Entry 7L48 (electron microscopy, 3.90 A resolution); this record covers chains A and B of the 3 polymer chains in the assembly.

[Chain A (and B)]
Molecule: Cas12f
Notes: chain B of this document is another copy of the same molecule, construct and numbering; everything in this record applies to it too
Chain sequence (529 residues; each row starts with the number of its first residue):
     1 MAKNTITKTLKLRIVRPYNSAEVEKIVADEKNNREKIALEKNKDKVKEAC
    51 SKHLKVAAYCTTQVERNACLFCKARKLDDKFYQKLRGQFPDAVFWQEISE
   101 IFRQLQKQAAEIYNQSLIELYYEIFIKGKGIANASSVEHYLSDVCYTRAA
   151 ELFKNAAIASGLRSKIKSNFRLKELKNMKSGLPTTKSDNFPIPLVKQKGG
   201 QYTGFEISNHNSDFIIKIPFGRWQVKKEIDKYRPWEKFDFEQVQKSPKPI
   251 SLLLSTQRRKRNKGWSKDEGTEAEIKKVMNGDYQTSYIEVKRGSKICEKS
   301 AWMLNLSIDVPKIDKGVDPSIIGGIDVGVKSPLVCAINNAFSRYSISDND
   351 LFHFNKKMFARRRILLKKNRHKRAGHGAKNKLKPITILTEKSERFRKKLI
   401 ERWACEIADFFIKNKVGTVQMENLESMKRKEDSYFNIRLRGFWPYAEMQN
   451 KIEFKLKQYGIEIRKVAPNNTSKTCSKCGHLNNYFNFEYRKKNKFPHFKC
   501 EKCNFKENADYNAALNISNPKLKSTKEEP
Not modelled in the structure: 1-3, 526-529 (chain B: 1-6, 526-529)
Metal / ion sites: Zn2+ site 1: Cys50, His53, Cys69, Cys72; Zn2+ site 2: Cys475, Asn482, Cys500
From the paper describing this entry:
  - mutagenesis - I118G, Y121G, Y122G, Y146A, L182G, K196A, Y202A, R396A, F487A: decreased catalytic activity
  - mutagenesis - Y121E/Y122E, Y121G/Y122G, S142A, R163A, Q197A: abolished catalytic activity

[Chain A / chain B interface]
Contacting residue pairs - 31 pairs, chain A then chain B:
  Ile118(A) - Ile118(B)
  Ile118(A) - Tyr121(B)  hydrophobic
  Glu119(A) - Ile126(B)
  Tyr121(A) - Gln115(B)
  Tyr121(A) - Ile118(B)  hydrophobic
  Tyr122(A) - Glu119(B)
  Tyr122(A) - Tyr122(B)
  Phe125(A) - Gln115(B)
  Ile126(A) - Gln115(B)
  Ile126(A) - Glu119(B)
  Met178(A) - Glu111(B)
  Met178(A) - Ser187(B)
  Ser180(A) - Thr185(B)
  Gly181(A) - Thr184(B)
  Gly181(A) - Thr185(B)
  Leu182(A) - Thr184(B)  hydrogen bond (backbone-side chain)
  Thr184(A) - Gly181(B)
  Lys186(A) - Ser180(B)
  Lys186(A) - Gly181(B)  hydrogen bond (side chain-backbone)
  Ile364(A) - Ser347(B)
  Ile364(A) - Asn349(B)
  Lys368(A) - Tyr344(B)
  Lys368(A) - Ser345(B)
  Lys368(A) - Ser347(B)
  Arg370(A) - Asp409(B)  salt bridge
  His371(A) - Arg402(B)
  His371(A) - Cys405(B)
  His371(A) - Glu406(B)
  His371(A) - Asp409(B)  salt bridge
  Lys372(A) - Asp350(B)  salt bridge
  Lys372(A) - Arg402(B)
Other interface residues (no listed pair), chain A (19 interface residues in all): Arg148, Asn177
Other interface residues (no listed pair), chain B (25 interface residues in all): Asn114, Leu182, Lys186, Trp235

[Overview]
The interface between chain A and chain B involves 19 residues on one side and 25 on the other, with 2
hydrogen bonds and 3 salt bridges. Polar contacts include Arg370(A)-Asp409(B), His371(A)-Asp409(B) and
Lys372(A)-Asp350(B). From the paper: I118G, Y121G and Y122G of chain A, among others, reduce catalytic
activity; Y121E/Y122E, Y121G/Y122G and S142A of chain A, among others, abolish catalytic activity; 14
substitutions were tested in all.
Chain A and chain B are both Cas12f; the structure, Cryo-EM structure of a CRISPR-Cas12f Binary Complex, was
determined by electron microscopy (same publication as 7L49).
